PDB entry 8THC | electron microscopy, 3.67 A resolution | chains G and H of the 8 polymer chains in the assembly

[Chain G (and H)]
Name: Proliferating cell nuclear antigen
Organism: Saccharomyces cerevisiae
Notes: chain H of this document is another copy of the same molecule, construct and numbering; everything in this record applies to it too
UniProt: A0A6B7JGY6 (A0A6B7JGY6_YEASX); residue numbers follow UniProt; this construct covers 1-258
Chain sequence (260 residues; numbered -1 to 258; the number before each row is that of its first residue; numbers below 1 keep their minus sign (Ala-1 is residue -1)):
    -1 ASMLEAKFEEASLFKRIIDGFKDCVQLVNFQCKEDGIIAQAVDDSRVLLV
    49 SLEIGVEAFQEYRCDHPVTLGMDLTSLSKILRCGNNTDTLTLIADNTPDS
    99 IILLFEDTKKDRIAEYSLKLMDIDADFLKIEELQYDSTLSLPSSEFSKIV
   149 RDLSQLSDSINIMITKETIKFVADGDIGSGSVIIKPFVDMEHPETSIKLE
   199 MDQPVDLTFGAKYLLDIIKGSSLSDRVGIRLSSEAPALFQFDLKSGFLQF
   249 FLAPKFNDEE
Unresolved in the structure: -1 to 0, 257-258 (chain H: -1 to 0, 256-258)
Sequence notes: expression tag (-1 to 0)

[How chain G and chain H interact]
Residue-residue contacts (25; chain G residue first):
  Glu143(G) - Arg110(H)
  Lys146(G) - Asn83(H)  hydrogen bond
  Lys146(G) - Arg110(H)
  Asp150(G) - Cys81(H)  hydrogen bond
  Leu151(G) - Tyr114(H)  hydrophobic
  Gly173(G) - Lys117(H)  hydrogen bond (backbone-side chain)
  Asp174(G) - Lys117(H)  hydrogen bond (backbone-side chain)
  Ile175(G) - Lys77(H)
  Ile175(G) - Leu116(H)
  Ile175(G) - Lys117(H)  hydrogen bond (backbone-backbone)
  Gly176(G) - Ser115(H)
  Ser177(G) - Tyr114(H)
  Ser177(G) - Ser115(H)  hydrogen bond (backbone-backbone)
  Gly178(G) - Glu113(H)
  Gly178(G) - Tyr114(H)
  Ser179(G) - Ala112(H)
  Ser179(G) - Glu113(H)  hydrogen bond (backbone-backbone)
  Ser179(G) - Tyr114(H)
  Val180(G) - Tyr114(H)
  Ile181(G) - Asp109(H)
  Ile181(G) - Ile111(H)  hydrogen bond (backbone-backbone)
  Ile182(G) - Asp109(H)
  Ile182(G) - Arg110(H)
  Lys183(G) - Asp109(H)  hydrogen bond (backbone-backbone)
  Phe185(G) - Asp109(H)
Other interface residues (no listed pair), chain H (13 interface residues in all): Arg80

[In short]
The interface between chain G and chain H involves 16 residues on one side and 13 on the other, with 9
hydrogen bonds. Polar pairs include Lys146(G)-Asn83(H), Asp150(G)-Cys81(H) and Gly173(G)-Lys117(H).
Both chains are Proliferating cell nuclear antigen (Saccharomyces cerevisiae). Entry 8THC (Structure of the
Saccharomyces cerevisiae clamp unloader Elg1-RFC bound to a cracked PCNA) was determined by electron
microscopy together with 8THB and 8THD from the same study.
